5TWQ - chains A and T of the 4 polymer chains in the assembly; structure by X-ray diffraction, 1.80 A resolution.

Chain A:
Name: human DNA Polymerase Mu
Source organism: Homo sapiens
UniProt: Q9NP87 (DPOLM_HUMAN); numbering as in UniProt; present here: 134-397, 410-494
Chain sequence (354 residues; numbered 129 to 494; 12 numbers in that range are skipped by the numbering (no residue carries them; nothing is unmodelled there); the number before each row is that of its first residue):
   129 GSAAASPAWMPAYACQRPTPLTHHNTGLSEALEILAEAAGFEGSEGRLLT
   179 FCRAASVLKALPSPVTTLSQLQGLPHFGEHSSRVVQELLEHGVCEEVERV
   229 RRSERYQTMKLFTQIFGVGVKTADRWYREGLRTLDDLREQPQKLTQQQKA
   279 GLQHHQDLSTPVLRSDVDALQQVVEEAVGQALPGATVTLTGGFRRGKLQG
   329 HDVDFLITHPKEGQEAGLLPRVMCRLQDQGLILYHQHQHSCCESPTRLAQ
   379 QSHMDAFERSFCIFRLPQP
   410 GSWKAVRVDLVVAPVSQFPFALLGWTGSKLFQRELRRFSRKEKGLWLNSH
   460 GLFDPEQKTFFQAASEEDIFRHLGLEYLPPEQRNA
Not modelled in the structure: 129-137, 365-384
Construct notes: expression tag (129-133); linker (410)
Metal / ion sites: Na+: Thr241, Ile243, Val246 (shared with 1 residue of chain P); Mn2+: Asp330, Asp332, Asp418 (shared with 2 residues of chain P); Mg2+: Asp330, Asp332 (together with pyrophosphate) (shared with 1 residue of chain P)
Residues lining bound ligands: pyrophosphate (PPV): Gly319, Gly320, Arg323, Lys325, Asp330, Asp332
Curated features (UniProtKB/Swiss-Prot):
  - region: Arg323 to Asp332 (Involved in ssDNA binding)
  - binding site (Mg(2+)): Asp330, Asp332, Asp418
  - site: Gly433 (Responsible for the low discrimination between dNTP and rNTP)
From the paper describing this entry:
  - conformationally variable residues (side-chain flip): Asp330, Gly433
  - mutagenesis - H329A (27-fold), W434A (23-fold), W434H (8.8-fold): decreased catalytic activity
  - mutagenesis - G433A (Kd 29 uM): unchanged binding to UTP
  - mutagenesis - G433A, G433S: unchanged catalytic activity
  - mutagenesis - W434A (Kd 79.1 uM), W434H (Kd 61.1 uM): decreased binding to UTP

Chain T:
Molecule: 9-nt DNA strand
Sequence (9 nucleotides; each row starts with the number of its first residue):
     1 CGGCATACG

How chain A and chain T interact:
Contacting residue pairs (23; chain A residue first):
  Gly174(A) with DC4(T), base contact
  Leu177(A) with DC4(T), phosphate contact; DA5(T), phosphate contact
  Phe385(A) with DG9(T), phosphate contact
  Glu386(A) with DC8(T), sugar contact; DG9(T), hydrogen bond to the phosphate
  Arg387(A) with DA7(T), hydrogen bond to the base; DC8(T), hydrogen bond to the sugar; DG9(T), hydrogen bond to the phosphate
  Phe389(A) with DG9(T), sugar contact
  Lys438(A) with DA5(T), base contact
  Arg442(A) with DA5(T), salt bridge to the phosphate
  Arg445(A) with DA5(T), hydrogen bond to the base; DT6(T), hydrogen bond to the base
  Arg446(A) with DA5(T), sugar contact
  Arg449(A) with DT6(T), salt bridge to the phosphate
  Lys450(A) with DG3(T), hydrogen bond to the phosphate; DC4(T), salt bridge to the phosphate
  Leu456(A) with DT6(T), sugar contact
  Asn457(A) with DT6(T), phosphate contact; DA7(T), hydrogen bond to the phosphate
  His459(A) with DA7(T), phosphate contact; DC8(T), salt bridge to the phosphate
Interface residues without a listed pair, chain A (17 interface residues in all): Arg181, Gln364

Summary:
Chain A and chain T form an interface of 17 and 7 residues respectively, with 8 hydrogen bonds and 4 salt
bridges. Among the polar pairs are Arg387(A)-DA7(T), Arg445(A)-DA5(T) and Arg445(A)-DT6(T). From the paper:
H329A, W434A and W434H of chain A reduce catalytic activity; conformational variability at Asp330(A) and
Gly433(A); 5 substitutions were tested in all.
Chain A is human DNA Polymerase Mu (Homo sapiens) and chain T is a 9-nt DNA strand; the structure,
Post-catalytic nicked complex of human Polymerase Mu with newly incorporated UTP, was determined by X-ray
diffraction (same publication as 5TWP, 5TWR, 5TWS, 5VZ7, 5VZ8, 5VZ9 and 9 further entries).
